8A5W - chains C and B of the 8 polymer chains in the assembly; structure by X-ray diffraction, 2.78 A resolution.

[Chain C (and B)]
Protein: Phosphoserine aminotransferase
Organism: Homo sapiens
Notes: EC 2.6.1.52; chain B of this document is another copy of the same molecule, construct and numbering; everything in this record applies to it too
UniProt: Q9Y617 (SERC_HUMAN); residues 1-370 here = UniProt positions 1-370
Amino-acid sequence (393 residues; numbered -22 to 370; the number before each row is that of its first residue; numbers below 1 keep their minus sign (Met-22 is residue -22)):
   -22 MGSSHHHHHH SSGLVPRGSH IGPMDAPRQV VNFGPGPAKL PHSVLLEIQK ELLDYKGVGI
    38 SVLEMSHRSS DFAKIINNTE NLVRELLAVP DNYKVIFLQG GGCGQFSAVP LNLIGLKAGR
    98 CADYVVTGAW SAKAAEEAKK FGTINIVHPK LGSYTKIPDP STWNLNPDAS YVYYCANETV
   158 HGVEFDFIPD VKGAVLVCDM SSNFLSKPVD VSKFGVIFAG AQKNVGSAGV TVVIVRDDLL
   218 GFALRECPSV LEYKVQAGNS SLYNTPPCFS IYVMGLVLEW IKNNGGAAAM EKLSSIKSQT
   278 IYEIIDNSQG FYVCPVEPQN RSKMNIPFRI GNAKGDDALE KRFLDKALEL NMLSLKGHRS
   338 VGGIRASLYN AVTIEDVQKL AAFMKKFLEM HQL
Not modelled in the structure: -22 to 5
Sequence notes: initiating methionine (-22); expression tag (-21 to 0)
Modified positions: Lys200 ((2S)-2-amino-6-[[3-hydroxy-2-methyl-5-(phosphonooxymethyl)pyridin-4-yl]methylideneamino]hexanoic acid; LLP)
Ligand contacts:
  - E1U ((2S)-2-[(E)-[2-methyl-3-oxidanyl-5-(phosphonooxymethyl)pyridin-4-yl]methylideneamino]-3-phosphonooxy-propanoic acid): His44, Arg45, Asn241, Thr242
  - phosphoserine (SEP): Pro12, Gly13, Trp107, Thr156, Val157, Lys200, His335, Arg336, Arg342
Curated features (UniProtKB/Swiss-Prot):
  - binding site (O-phospho-L-serine): His44, Arg45, His335, Arg336, Arg342
  - binding site (pyridoxal 5'-phosphate): Gly79, Cys80, Trp107, Thr156, Asp176, Gln199, Asn241, Thr242
  - modified residue: Met1 (N-acetylmethionine), Lys51 (N6-acetyllysine), Lys127 (N6-acetyllysine), Lys200 (N6-(pyridoxal phosphate)lysine), Lys269 (N6-acetyllysine), Lys318 (N6-acetyllysine), Lys323 (N6-acetyllysine), Ser331 (Phosphoserine), Lys333 (N6-acetyllysine)
  - natural variant: Ser43 (S43R: In PSATD), Arg61 (R61W: In NLS2), Tyr70 (Y70N: In NLS2; uncertain significance), Gly79 (G79W: In NLS2), Pro87 (P87A: Has no effect on O-phospho-L-serine:2-oxoglutarate aminotransferase catalytic efficiency), Ala99 (A99V: In NLS2), Asp100 (D100A: In PSATD), Glu155 (E155Q: In NLS2; uncertain significance), Ser179 (S179L: In NLS2), Cys245 (C245R: In NLS2), Arg342 (R342W: In NLS2)
What the authors report for this chain:
  - binding site for phosphoserine: His44, Arg45, Arg342
  - catalytic residues: Lys200

[Interface between chain C and chain B]
Contacting residue pairs (23; chain C residue first):
  Asn260(C) - Thr277(B)
  Asn260(C) - Gln355(B)  hydrogen bond (backbone-side chain)
  Asn260(C) - Lys362(B)  hydrogen bond
  Asn261(C) - Ile273(B)
  Asn261(C) - Ile351(B)
  Asn261(C) - Gln355(B)  hydrogen bond
  Ala266(C) - Ile273(B)
  Lys269(C) - Ser272(B)
  Lys269(C) - Ile273(B)
  Leu270(C) - Leu270(B)  hydrophobic
  Leu270(C) - Ile273(B)  hydrophobic
  Leu270(C) - Ile351(B)  hydrophobic
  Ile273(C) - Asn261(B)
  Ile273(C) - Ala266(B)
  Ile273(C) - Lys269(B)
  Ile273(C) - Leu270(B)  hydrophobic
  Thr277(C) - Asn260(B)
  Ile351(C) - Asn261(B)
  Ile351(C) - Leu270(B)  hydrophobic
  Glu352(C) - Thr350(B)
  Gln355(C) - Asn260(B)  hydrogen bond (side chain-backbone)
  Gln355(C) - Asn261(B)  hydrogen bond
  Lys362(C) - Asn260(B)  hydrogen bond
Also at the interface, not in a pair above, chain C (14 interface residues in all): Gly262, Ser272, Thr350
Also at the interface, not in a pair above, chain B (13 interface residues in all): Glu352

[Overview]
The interface between chain C and chain B involves 14 residues on one side and 13 on the other, with 6
hydrogen bonds. Polar contacts include Asn260(C)-Gln355(B), Asn260(C)-Lys362(B) and Asn261(C)-Gln355(B). Chain
C binds compound E1U and phosphoserine. From the paper: the catalytic residue Lys200(C); a binding site for
phosphoserine at His44(C), Arg45(C) and Arg342(C).
Chain C and chain B are both Phosphoserine aminotransferase (Homo sapiens); the structure, Crystal structure
of the human phosphoserine aminotransferase (PSAT) in complex with O-phosphoserine, was determined by X-ray
diffraction.
